PDB entry 5B0O | X-ray diffraction, 3.00 A resolution | chains A and E of the 3 polymer chains in the assembly

# Chain A
Molecule: Flagellum-specific ATP synthase
Source organism: Salmonella typhimurium (strain LT2 / SGSC1412 / ATCC 700720)
Notes: EC 3.6.3.14
Reference sequence: P26465 (FLII_SALTY); numbering as in UniProt (aligned over 1-456)
Chain sequence (456 residues; row label = number of the first residue in the row):
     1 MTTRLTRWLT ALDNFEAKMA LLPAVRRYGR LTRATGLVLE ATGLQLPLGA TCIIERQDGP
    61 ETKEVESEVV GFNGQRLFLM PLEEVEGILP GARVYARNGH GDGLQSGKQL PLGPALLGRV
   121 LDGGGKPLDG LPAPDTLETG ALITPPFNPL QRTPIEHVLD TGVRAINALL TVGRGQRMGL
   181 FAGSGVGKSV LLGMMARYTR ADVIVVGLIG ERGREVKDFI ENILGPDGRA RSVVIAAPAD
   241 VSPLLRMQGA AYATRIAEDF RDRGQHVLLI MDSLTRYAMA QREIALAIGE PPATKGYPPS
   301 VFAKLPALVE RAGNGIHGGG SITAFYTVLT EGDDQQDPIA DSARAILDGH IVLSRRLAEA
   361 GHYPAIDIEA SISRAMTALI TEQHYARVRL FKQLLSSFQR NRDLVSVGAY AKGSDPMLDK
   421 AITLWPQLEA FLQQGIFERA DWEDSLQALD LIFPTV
Unresolved in the structure: 1, 98-106, 456
Small-molecule neighbours: ADP (adenosine-5'-diphosphate): Gly183, Ser184, Gly185, Val186, Gly187, Lys188, Ser189, Val190, Met194, Tyr363, Pro364, Gln434, Gly435, Ile436
Swiss-Prot annotation at these positions:
  - binding site (ATP): Ala182 to Ser189
  - mutagenesis: Lys188 (K188E: Loss of flagellum; K188I: Loss of flagellum), Asp272 (D272N: Loss of flagellum), Tyr363 (Y363S: Loss of flagellum)

# Chain E
Molecule: Flagellar assembly protein FliH
Source organism: Salmonella typhimurium
Reference sequence: P15934 (FLIH_SALTY); numbering as in UniProt (aligned over 99-235)
Chain sequence (140 residues; row label = number of the first residue in the row):
    96 GSHAPIHARM QQLVSEFQNT LDALDSVIAS RLMQMALEAA RQVIGQTPAV DNSALIKQIQ
   156 QLLQQEPLFS GKPQLRVHPD DLQRVEEMLG ATLSLHGWRL RGDPTLHHGG CKVSADEGDL
   216 DASVATRWQE LCRLAAPGVL
Unresolved in the structure: 96-99, 235
Sequence notes: expression tag (96-98)
From the paper describing this entry:
  - mutagenesis - D117A, I123A: unchanged binding to FliI

# Interface between chain A and chain E
Pairs across the interface (50; chain A residue first):
  Arg4(A) - Leu116(E)  hydrogen bond (side chain-backbone)
  Arg4(A) - Asp117(E)  salt bridge
  Arg4(A) - Asp120(E)  salt bridge
  Arg7(A) - Asp120(E)  salt bridge
  Trp8(A) - Asp120(E)  hydrogen bond
  Trp8(A) - Ile123(E)  hydrophobic
  Ala11(A) - Ala124(E)  hydrophobic
  Ala11(A) - Met128(E)
  Leu12(A) - Ala124(E)
  Leu12(A) - Met128(E)  hydrophobic
  Phe15(A) - Met128(E)  hydrophobic
  Phe15(A) - Ala230(E)  hydrophobic
  Lys18(A) - Leu229(E)
  Met19(A) - Leu226(E)  hydrophobic
  Leu22(A) - Arg222(E)
  Leu22(A) - Leu226(E)  hydrophobic
  Leu22(A) - Leu229(E)  hydrophobic
  Pro23(A) - Glu225(E)
  Ala24(A) - Gln153(E)
  Ala24(A) - Asp216(E)
  Ala24(A) - Arg222(E)  hydrogen bond (backbone-side chain)
  Val25(A) - Leu215(E)  hydrophobic
  Val25(A) - Asp216(E)
  Arg26(A) - Asp214(E)
  Arg26(A) - Leu215(E)
  Arg26(A) - Asp216(E)  hydrogen bond (backbone-backbone)
  Arg26(A) - Thr221(E)
  Arg26(A) - Gln224(E)  hydrogen bond
  Arg26(A) - Glu225(E)  salt bridge
  Arg26(A) - Arg228(E)
  Arg27(A) - Glu161(E)
  Arg27(A) - Pro162(E)  hydrogen bond (side chain-backbone)
  Arg27(A) - Phe164(E)
  Arg27(A) - Asp214(E)
  Arg27(A) - Leu215(E)
  Tyr28(A) - Gly213(E)
  Tyr28(A) - Asp214(E)  hydrogen bond (backbone-backbone)
  Tyr28(A) - Asp216(E)
  Gly29(A) - Glu212(E)
  Arg30(A) - Asp211(E)
  Arg30(A) - Glu212(E)
  Arg30(A) - Gly213(E)
  Thr42(A) - Glu212(E)
  Gly43(A) - Glu212(E)
  Glu64(A) - Arg228(E)  salt bridge
  Arg93(A) - Asp214(E)  salt bridge
  Tyr95(A) - Arg228(E)  hydrogen bond
  Arg97(A) - Arg228(E)
  Lys126(A) - Gly233(E)
  Asp135(A) - Ser121(E)  hydrogen bond
Other interface residues (no listed pair), chain A (26 interface residues in all): Gln45
Other interface residues (no listed pair), chain E (35 interface residues in all): Gln113, Ala118, Leu127, Leu157, Gln160, Ala210, Ala217, Pro232, Val234
Interface features reported in the paper:
  - pairs named by the authors: Asp117(E)-Arg4(A) (salt bridge), Asp120(E)-Arg7(A) (salt bridge), Leu226(E)-Phe15(A) (hydrophobic contact), Leu229(E)-Phe15(A) (hydrophobic contact)
  - interface residues, chain A: Arg4(A), Arg7(A), Trp8(A), Leu12(A), Phe15(A), Met19(A), Val25(A), Arg26(A), Arg27(A), Arg30(A), Arg93(A)
  - hot spots on chain A (mutagenesis) - R4A, R4A/R7A, R7A, W8A, L12A, F15A, E16A: decreased binding to FliH
  - interface residues, chain E: Asp117(E), Asp120(E), Ile123(E), Leu127(E), Met128(E), Glu161(E), Asp211(E), Glu212(E), Asp214(E), Asp216(E), Glu225(E)
  - hot spots on chain E (mutagenesis) - D117A/D120A, D120A, R126A, L127A: decreased binding to FliI

# In short
26 residues of chain A face 35 of chain E across their interface, with 9 hydrogen bonds and 6 salt bridges.
Polar contacts include Arg4(A)-Asp117(E), Arg4(A)-Asp120(E) and Arg7(A)-Asp120(E). The authors report salt
bridges between Asp117(E) and Arg4(A) and Asp120(E) and Arg7(A); hydrophobic contacts between Leu226(E) and
Phe15(A) and Leu229(E) and Phe15(A). From the paper: R4A, R4A/R7A and R7A of chain A, among others, reduce
binding to FliH; interface residues Arg4(A), Arg7(A) and Asp117(E) among others; 13 substitutions were tested
in all.
Chain A is Flagellum-specific ATP synthase (Salmonella typhimurium (strain LT2 / SGSC1412 / ATCC 700720)) and
chain E is Flagellar assembly protein FliH (Salmonella typhimurium); the structure, Structure of the FliH-FliI
complex, was determined by X-ray diffraction.
